PDB entry 6DQQ | X-ray diffraction, 1.85 A resolution | chains A and B

[Chain A]
Name: Periplasmic oligopeptide-binding protein
Organism: Haemophilus influenzae (strain 86-028NP)
Reference sequence: Q4QLH0 (Q4QLH0_HAEI8); numbering as in UniProt (aligned over 21-541)
Amino-acid sequence (521 residues; row label = number of the first residue in the row):
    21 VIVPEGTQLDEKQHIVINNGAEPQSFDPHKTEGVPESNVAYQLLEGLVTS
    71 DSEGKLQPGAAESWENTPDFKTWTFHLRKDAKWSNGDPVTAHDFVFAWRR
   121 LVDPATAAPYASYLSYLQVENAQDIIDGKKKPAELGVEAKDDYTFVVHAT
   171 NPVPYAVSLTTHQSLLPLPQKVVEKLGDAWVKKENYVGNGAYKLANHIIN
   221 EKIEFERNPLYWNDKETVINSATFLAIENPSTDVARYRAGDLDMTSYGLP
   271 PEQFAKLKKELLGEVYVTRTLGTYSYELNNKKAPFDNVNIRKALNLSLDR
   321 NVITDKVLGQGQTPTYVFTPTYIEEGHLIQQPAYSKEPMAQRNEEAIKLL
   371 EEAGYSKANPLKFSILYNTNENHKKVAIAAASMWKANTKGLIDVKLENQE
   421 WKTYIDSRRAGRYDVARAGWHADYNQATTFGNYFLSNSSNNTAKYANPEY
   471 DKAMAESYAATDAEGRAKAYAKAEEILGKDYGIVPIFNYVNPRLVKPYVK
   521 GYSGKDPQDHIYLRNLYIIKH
What the authors report for this chain:
  - binding site for Ala-ala-ala-ala (chain B): Y130, H441, D443

[Chain B]
Name: Ala-ala-ala-ala
Amino-acid sequence (4 residues; each row starts with the number of its first residue):
     1 AAAA

[Chain A / chain B interface]
Residue-residue contacts - 24 pairs, chain A then chain B:
  E52(A) - A1(B)
  E52(A) - A2(B)  hydrogen bond (backbone-backbone)
  G53(A) - A2(B)
  V54(A) - A2(B)  hydrogen bond (backbone-backbone)
  P55(A) - A4(B)  hydrophobic
  Y130(A) - A1(B)  hydrogen bond (side chain-backbone)
  Y267(A) - A3(B)
  Y267(A) - A4(B)  hydrogen bond (side chain-backbone)
  N388(A) - A4(B)  hydrogen bond (side chain-backbone)
  H393(A) - A4(B)
  W421(A) - A2(B)
  W421(A) - A3(B)
  W421(A) - A4(B)  hydrophobic
  R437(A) - A3(B)  hydrogen bond (side chain-backbone)
  R437(A) - A4(B)  hydrogen bond (side chain-backbone)
  G439(A) - A1(B)
  G439(A) - A2(B)
  G439(A) - A3(B)  hydrogen bond (backbone-backbone)
  W440(A) - A1(B)
  W440(A) - A2(B)
  H441(A) - A1(B)  hydrogen bond (backbone-backbone)
  H441(A) - A3(B)
  D443(A) - A1(B)  hydrogen bond (side chain-backbone)
  Y509(A) - A3(B)
Interface residues without a listed pair, chain A (17 interface residues in all): N390, I425
The authors on this interface:
  - residue pairs: Y130(A)-A1(B) (hydrogen bond), H441(A)-A1(B) (hydrogen bond), D443(A)-A1(B) (hydrogen bond)

[Summary]
17 residues of chain A face 4 of chain B across their interface; the contacts include 10 hydrogen bonds. Polar
contacts include Y130(A)-A1(B), Y267(A)-A4(B) and N388(A)-A4(B). The authors report hydrogen bonds between
Y130(A) and A1(B), H441(A) and A1(B) and D443(A) and A1(B). From the paper: a binding site for Ala-ala-ala-ala
(chain B) at Y130(A), H441(A) and D443(A).
Chain A is Periplasmic oligopeptide-binding protein (Haemophilus influenzae (strain 86-028NP)) and chain B is
Ala-ala-ala-ala; the structure, Crystal structure of Haemophilus influenzae OppA complex with endogenous
peptide, was determined by X-ray diffraction, deposited together with 6DQU, 6DTG and 6DTH.
